Entry 8J9G (electron microscopy, 3.50 A resolution); this record covers chains A and E of the 4 polymer chains in the assembly.

Chain A:
Name: Piwi domain-containing protein
Organism: Thermoflavifilum thermophilum
UniProtKB: A0A1I7NFD7 (A0A1I7NFD7_9BACT); residues 1-507 here = UniProt positions 1-507
Chain sequence (541 residues; each row starts with the number of its first residue; numbers below 1 keep their minus sign (Met-33 is residue -33)):
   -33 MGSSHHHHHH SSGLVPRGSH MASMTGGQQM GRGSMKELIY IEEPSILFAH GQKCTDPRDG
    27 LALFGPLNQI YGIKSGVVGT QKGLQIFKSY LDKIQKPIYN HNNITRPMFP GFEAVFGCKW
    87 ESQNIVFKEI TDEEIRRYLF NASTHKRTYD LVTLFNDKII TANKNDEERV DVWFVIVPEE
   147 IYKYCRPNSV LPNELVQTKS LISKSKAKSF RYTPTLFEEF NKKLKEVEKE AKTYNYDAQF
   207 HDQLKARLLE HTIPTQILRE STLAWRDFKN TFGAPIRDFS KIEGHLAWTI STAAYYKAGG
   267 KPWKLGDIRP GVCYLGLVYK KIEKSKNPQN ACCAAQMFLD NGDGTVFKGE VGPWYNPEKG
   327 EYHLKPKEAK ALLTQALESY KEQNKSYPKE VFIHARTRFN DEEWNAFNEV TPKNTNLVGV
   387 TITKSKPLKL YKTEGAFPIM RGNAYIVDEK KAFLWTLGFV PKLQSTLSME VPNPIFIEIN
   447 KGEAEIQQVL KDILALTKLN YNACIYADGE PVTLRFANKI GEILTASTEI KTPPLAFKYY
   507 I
Disordered / not traced: -33 to 0, 145-203
Construct notes: initiating methionine (-33); expression tag (-32 to 0)
Bound ions: Mg2+: Asn468, Ile507 (shared with A3(E) of chain E)
Reported in the primary citation:
  - binding site for the 21-nt RNA strand (chain E): His207, Ile248, His251
  - mutagenesis - E133A/R135A/D137A: decreased catalytic activity
  - mutagenesis - Y37A/K40A: abolished catalytic activity

Chain E:
Molecule: 21-nt RNA strand
Sequence (21 nucleotides; numbered 1 to 21; the number before each row is that of its first residue):
     1 UGACGGCUCU AAUCUAUUAG U
Disordered / not traced: 13-21
Bound ions: Mg2+: A3 (shared with Asn468(A), Ile507(A) of chain A)

Chain A / chain E interface:
Contacting residue pairs (35; chain A residue first):
  Val143(A) - U1(E)  sugar contact
  His207(A) - U1(E)  salt bridge to the phosphate
  Ile223(A) - U1(E)  phosphate contact
  Leu224(A) - G2(E)  phosphate contact
  Arg225(A) - G2(E)  hydrogen bond to the phosphate
  Glu226(A) - U1(E)  hydrogen bond to the base
  Glu226(A) - G2(E)  hydrogen bond to the phosphate
  Thr228(A) - G2(E)  hydrogen bond to the base
  Arg243(A) - G2(E)  hydrogen bond to the base
  Arg243(A) - A3(E)  base contact
  Phe245(A) - G2(E)  base contact
  His251(A) - G2(E)  hydrogen bond to the base
  Leu252(A) - G2(E)  base contact
  Thr255(A) - G2(E)  base contact
  Tyr321(A) - A12(E)  hydrogen bond to the phosphate
  Pro323(A) - A12(E)  phosphate contact
  Lys395(A) - C7(E)  salt bridge to the phosphate
  Leu423(A) - G5(E)  phosphate contact
  Leu423(A) - G6(E)  phosphate contact
  Leu433(A) - G5(E)  sugar contact
  Ser434(A) - G5(E)  phosphate contact
  Val437(A) - C7(E)  phosphate contact
  Pro438(A) - G6(E)  phosphate contact
  Asn439(A) - G6(E)  phosphate contact
  Asn439(A) - C7(E)  phosphate contact
  Asn466(A) - C4(E)  hydrogen bond to the phosphate
  Asn468(A) - A3(E)  hydrogen bond to the phosphate
  Ala469(A) - A3(E)  phosphate contact
  Ile471(A) - C4(E)  sugar contact
  Asp474(A) - C4(E)  phosphate contact
  Asp474(A) - G5(E)  phosphate contact
  Gly475(A) - G5(E)  hydrogen bond to the phosphate
  Glu476(A) - G5(E)  phosphate contact
  Arg481(A) - C4(E)  salt bridge to the phosphate
  Arg481(A) - G5(E)  salt bridge to the phosphate
Interface residues without a listed pair, chain A (35 interface residues in all): Ser227, Ile248, Ile256, Met435, Glu436, Ile507

In short:
35 residues of chain A face 8 of chain E across their interface; the contacts include 10 hydrogen bonds and 4
salt bridges. Polar pairs include Glu226(A)-U1(E), Thr228(A)-G2(E) and Arg243(A)-G2(E). The paper reports a
binding site for the 21-nt RNA strand (chain E) at His207(A), Ile248(A) and His251(A); E133A/R135A/D137A of
chain A reduce catalytic activity.
Here chain A is Piwi domain-containing protein (Thermoflavifilum thermophilum) and chain E is a 21-nt RNA
strand. Entry 8J9G (CrtSPARTA hetero-dimer bound with guide-target, state 1) was determined by electron
microscopy together with 8JAY, 8J84, 8J8H and 8J9P from the same study.
